PDB entry 7N4E | electron microscopy, 3.80 A resolution | chains C and D of the 9 polymer chains in the assembly

== Chain C ==
Protein: DNA-directed RNA polymerase subunit beta
Source organism: Escherichia coli
Notes: EC 2.7.7.6
Reference sequence: P0A8V4 (RPOB_ECO57); residue numbers follow UniProt; this construct covers 1-1342
Amino-acid sequence (1342 residues; row label = number of the first residue in the row):
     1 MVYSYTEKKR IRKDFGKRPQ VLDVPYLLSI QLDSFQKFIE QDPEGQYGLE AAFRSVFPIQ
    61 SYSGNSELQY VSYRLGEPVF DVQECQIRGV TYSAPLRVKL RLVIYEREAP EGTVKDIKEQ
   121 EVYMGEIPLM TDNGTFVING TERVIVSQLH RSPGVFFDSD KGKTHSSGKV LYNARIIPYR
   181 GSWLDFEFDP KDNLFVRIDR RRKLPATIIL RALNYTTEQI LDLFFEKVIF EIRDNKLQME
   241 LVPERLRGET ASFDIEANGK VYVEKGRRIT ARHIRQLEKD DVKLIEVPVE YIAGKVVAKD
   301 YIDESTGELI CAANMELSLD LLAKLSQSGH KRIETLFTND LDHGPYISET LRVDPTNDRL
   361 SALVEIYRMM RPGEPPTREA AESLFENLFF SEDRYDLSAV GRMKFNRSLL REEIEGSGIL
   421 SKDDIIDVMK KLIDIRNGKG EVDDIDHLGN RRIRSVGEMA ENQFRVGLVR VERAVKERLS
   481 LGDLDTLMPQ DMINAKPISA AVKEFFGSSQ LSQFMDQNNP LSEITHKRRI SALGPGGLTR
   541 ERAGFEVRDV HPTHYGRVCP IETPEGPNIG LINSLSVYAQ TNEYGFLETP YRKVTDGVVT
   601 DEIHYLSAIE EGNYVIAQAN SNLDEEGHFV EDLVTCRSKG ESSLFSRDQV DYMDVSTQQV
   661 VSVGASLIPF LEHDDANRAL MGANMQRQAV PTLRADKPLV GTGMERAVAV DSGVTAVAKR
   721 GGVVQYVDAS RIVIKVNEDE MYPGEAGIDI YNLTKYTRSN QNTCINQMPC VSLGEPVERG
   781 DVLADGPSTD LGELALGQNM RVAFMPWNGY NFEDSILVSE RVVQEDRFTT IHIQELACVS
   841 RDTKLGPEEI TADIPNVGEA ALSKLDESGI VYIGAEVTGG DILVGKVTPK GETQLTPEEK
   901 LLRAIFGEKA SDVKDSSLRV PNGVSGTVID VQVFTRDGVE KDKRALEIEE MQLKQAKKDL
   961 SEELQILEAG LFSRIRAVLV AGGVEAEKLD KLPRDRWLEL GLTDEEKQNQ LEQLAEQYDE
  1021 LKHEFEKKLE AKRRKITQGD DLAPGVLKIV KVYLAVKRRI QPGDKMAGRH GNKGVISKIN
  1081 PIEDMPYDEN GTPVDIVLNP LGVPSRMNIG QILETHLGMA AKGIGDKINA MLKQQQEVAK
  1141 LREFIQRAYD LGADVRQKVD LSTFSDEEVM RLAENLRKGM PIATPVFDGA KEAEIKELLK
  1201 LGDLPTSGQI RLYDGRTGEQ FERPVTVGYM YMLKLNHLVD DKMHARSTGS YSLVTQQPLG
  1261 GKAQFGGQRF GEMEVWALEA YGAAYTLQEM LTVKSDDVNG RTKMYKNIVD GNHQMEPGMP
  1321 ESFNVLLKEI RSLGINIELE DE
Not modelled in the structure: 1-2
UniProt features mapped onto this chain:
  - modified residue (N6-acetyllysine): Lys1022, Lys1200

== Chain D ==
Protein: DNA-directed RNA polymerase subunit beta'
Source organism: Escherichia coli
Notes: EC 2.7.7.6
Reference sequence: A0A4S1NBU2 (A0A4S1NBU2_ECOLX); residue numbers follow UniProt; this construct covers 1-1407
Amino-acid sequence (1407 residues; numbered 1 to 1407; the number before each row is that of its first residue):
     1 MKDLLKFLKA QTKTEEFDAI KIALASPDMI RSWSFGEVKK PETINYRTFK PERDGLFCAR
    61 IFGPVKDYEC LCGKYKRLKH RGVICEKCGV EVTQTKVRRE RMGHIELASP TAHIWFLKSL
   121 PSRIGLLLDM PLRDIERVLY FESYVVIEGG MTNLERQQIL TEEQYLDALE EFGDEFDAKM
   181 GAEAIQALLK SMDLEQECEQ LREELNETNS ETKRKKLTKR IKLLEAFVQS GNKPEWMILT
   241 VLPVLPPDLR PLVPLDGGRF ATSDLNDLYR RVINRNNRLK RLLDLAAPDI IVRNEKRMLQ
   301 EAVDALLDNG RRGRAITGSN KRPLKSLADM IKGKQGRFRQ NLLGKRVDYS GRSVITVGPY
   361 LRLHQCGLPK KMALELFKPF IYGKLELRGL ATTIKAAKKM VEREEAVVWD ILDEVIREHP
   421 VLLNRAPTLH RLGIQAFEPV LIEGKAIQLH PLVCAAYNAD FDGDQMAVHV PLTLEAQLEA
   481 RALMMSTNNI LSPANGEPII VPSQDVVLGL YYMTRDCVNA KGEGMVLTGP KEAERLYRSG
   541 LASLHARVKV RITEYEKDAN GELVAKTSLK DTTVGRAILW MIVPKGLPYS IVNQALGKKA
   601 ISKMLNTCYR ILGLKPTVIF ADQIMYTGFA YAARSGASVG IDDMVIPEKK HEIISEAEAE
   661 VAEIQEQFQS GLVTAGERYN KVIDIWAAAN DRVSKAMMDN LQTETVINRD GQEEKQVSFN
   721 SIYMMADSGA RGSAAQIRQL AGMRGLMAKP DGSIIETPIT ANFREGLNVL QYFISTHGAR
   781 KGLADTALKT ANSGYLTRRL VDVAQDLVVT EDDCGTHEGI MMTPVIEGGD VKEPLRDRVL
   841 GRVTAEDVLK PGTADILVPR NTLLHEQWCD LLEENSVDAV KVRSVVSCDT DFGVCAHCYG
   901 RDLARGHIIN KGEAIGVIAA QSIGEPGTQL TMRTFHIGGA ASRAAAESSI QVKNKGSIKL
   961 SNVKSVVNSS GKLVITSRNT ELKLIDEFGR TKESYKVPYG AVLAKGDGEQ VAGGETVANW
  1021 DPHTMPVITE VSGFVRFTDM IDGQTITRQT DELTGLSSLV VLDSAERTAG GKDLRPALKI
  1081 VDAQGNDVLI PGTDMPAQYF LPGKAIVQLE DGVQISSGDT LARIPQESGG TKDITGGLPR
  1141 VADLFEARRP KEPAILAEIS GIVSFGKETK GKRRLVITPV DGSDPYEEMI PKWRQLNVFE
  1201 GERVERGDVI SDGPEAPHDI LRLRGVHAVT RYIVNEVQDV YRLQGVKIND KHIEVIVRQM
  1261 LRKATIVNAG SSDFLEGEQV EYSRVKIANR ELEANGKVGA TYSRDLLGIT KASLATESFI
  1321 SAASFQETTR VLTEAAVAGK RDELRGLKEN VIVGRLIPAG TGYAYHQDRM RRRAAGEAPA
  1381 APQVTAEDAS ASLAELLNAG LGGSDNE
Not modelled in the structure: 1-14, 931-956, 1127-1135, 1377-1407
Sequence notes: conflict Val1384 (Met in A0A4S1NBU2)
Metal / ion sites: Zn2+ site 1: Leu71, Cys72, Gly73; Mg2+: Asp460, Asp462, Asp464 (shared with 1 residue of chain R); Zn2+ site 2: Ser884, Cys898

== How chain C and chain D interact ==
Residue-residue contacts (272; chain C residue first):
  His165(C) - Lys1151(D)
  Phe545(C) - Ala784(D)  hydrophobic
  Phe545(C) - Asp785(D)
  Phe545(C) - Leu788(D)  hydrophobic
  Arg548(C) - Arg780(D)  hydrogen bond (backbone-side chain)
  Asp549(C) - Pro750(D)
  Val550(C) - Phe773(D)  hydrophobic
  Val550(C) - His777(D)
  Val550(C) - Arg780(D)
  Tyr555(C) - Val769(D)
  Tyr555(C) - Leu770(D)
  Pro560(C) - Arg780(D)  hydrogen bond (backbone-side chain)
  Ile561(C) - Tyr772(D)
  Ile561(C) - Thr776(D)
  Thr563(C) - Arg780(D)
  Ile569(C) - Arg780(D)
  Ile569(C) - Leu783(D)  hydrophobic
  Ile569(C) - Ala784(D)
  Gln618(C) - Leu770(D)
  Ser642(C) - Leu770(D)
  Val660(C) - Val769(D)  hydrophobic
  Glu672(C) - Gly766(D)
  Glu672(C) - Leu767(D)  hydrogen bond (backbone-backbone)
  His673(C) - Phe763(D)
  His673(C) - Arg764(D)  hydrogen bond (side chain-backbone)
  His673(C) - Gly766(D)
  Asp674(C) - Phe763(D)
  Asp674(C) - Tyr772(D)
  Asp675(C) - Arg744(D)  salt bridge
  Asp675(C) - Phe763(D)
  Ala676(C) - Tyr772(D)
  Ala676(C) - Ala779(D)  hydrophobic
  Asn677(C) - Ala779(D)
  Asn677(C) - Leu783(D)
  Ala679(C) - Tyr772(D)
  Leu680(C) - Leu783(D)  hydrophobic
  Phe804(C) - Ser638(D)  hydrogen bond (backbone-side chain)
  Pro806(C) - Ala632(D)
  Pro806(C) - Ala633(D)
  Pro806(C) - Ala637(D)
  Asn808(C) - Pro359(D)
  Asn808(C) - Ala633(D)
  Gly809(C) - Val357(D)
  Tyr810(C) - Val357(D)
  Tyr810(C) - Pro359(D)  hydrophobic
  Phe812(C) - Pro451(D)
  Phe812(C) - Phe461(D)  hydrophobic
  Phe812(C) - Ser503(D)
  Phe812(C) - Gln504(D)  hydrogen bond (backbone-side chain)
  Phe812(C) - Asp505(D)
  Phe812(C) - Phe629(D)  hydrophobic
  Glu813(C) - Ala459(D)
  Glu813(C) - Asp460(D)
  Glu813(C) - Phe461(D)  hydrogen bond (backbone-backbone)
  Glu813(C) - Gln504(D)  hydrogen bond
  Asp814(C) - Phe461(D)
  Ser815(C) - Phe461(D)
  Arg841(C) - Asp256(D)  salt bridge
  Thr893(C) - Lys66(D)
  Lys1065(C) - Asp462(D)
  Lys1073(C) - Asp462(D)
  Val1075(C) - Phe461(D)
  Ile1076(C) - Thr356(D)
  Ser1077(C) - Val357(D)
  Pro1100(C) - Ala637(D)
  Pro1100(C) - Val639(D)  hydrophobic
  Leu1101(C) - Gln504(D)
  Leu1101(C) - Met725(D)  hydrophobic
  Leu1101(C) - Arg731(D)
  Val1103(C) - Val639(D)  hydrophobic
  Ser1105(C) - Arg731(D)  hydrogen bond
  Arg1106(C) - Arg731(D)
  Met1107(C) - Gln736(D)
  Met1107(C) - Gln739(D)
  Met1107(C) - Leu740(D)  hydrophobic
  Met1107(C) - Phe763(D)  hydrophobic
  Ile1109(C) - Ile641(D)  hydrophobic
  Ile1109(C) - Met644(D)  hydrophobic
  Ile1109(C) - Leu740(D)  hydrophobic
  Ile1112(C) - Val639(D)  hydrophobic
  His1116(C) - Ile641(D)
  Phe1187(C) - Leu767(D)
  Phe1187(C) - Asn768(D)
  Phe1187(C) - Tyr772(D)  hydrophobic
  Glu1192(C) - Arg764(D)  salt bridge
  Glu1222(C) - Tyr512(D)  hydrogen bond
  Glu1222(C) - Tyr537(D)
  Glu1222(C) - Ser635(D)
  Arg1223(C) - Ser635(D)
  Arg1223(C) - Gly636(D)
  Arg1223(C) - Phe719(D)  hydrogen bond (side chain-backbone)
  Arg1223(C) - Ser721(D)  hydrogen bond
  Arg1223(C) - Met724(D)
  Pro1224(C) - Ser638(D)
  Thr1226(C) - Ser638(D)  hydrogen bond (backbone-side chain)
  Thr1226(C) - Val639(D)  hydrogen bond (side chain-backbone)
  Thr1226(C) - Gly640(D)
  Val1239(C) - Lys445(D)
  Asp1240(C) - Lys445(D)
  Lys1242(C) - Val354(D)
  Lys1242(C) - Gln465(D)
  Met1243(C) - Arg352(D)
  Met1243(C) - Ser353(D)
  Met1243(C) - Lys445(D)
  His1244(C) - Gly351(D)
  His1244(C) - Arg352(D)  hydrogen bond (backbone-backbone)
  Ala1245(C) - Met372(D)  hydrophobic
  Ala1245(C) - Glu375(D)
  Arg1246(C) - Asp348(D)  salt bridge
  Arg1246(C) - Tyr349(D)
  Arg1246(C) - Ser350(D)  hydrogen bond (backbone-backbone)
  Arg1246(C) - Leu376(D)
  Ser1247(C) - Asp348(D)
  Ser1247(C) - Tyr349(D)  hydrogen bond (backbone-backbone)
  Ser1247(C) - Glu375(D)
  Ser1247(C) - Lys378(D)
  Tyr1251(C) - Asp348(D)  hydrogen bond
  Leu1253(C) - Arg99(D)  hydrogen bond (backbone-side chain)
  Val1254(C) - Arg99(D)  hydrogen bond (backbone-side chain)
  Val1254(C) - Leu249(D)
  Val1254(C) - Pro251(D)
  Thr1255(C) - Arg337(D)
  Thr1255(C) - Asn341(D)
  Gln1256(C) - Arg99(D)
  Gln1257(C) - Asn341(D)  hydrogen bond
  Pro1258(C) - Arg346(D)
  Leu1259(C) - Arg346(D)
  Gly1260(C) - Arg346(D)
  Gly1267(C) - Arg346(D)  hydrogen bond (backbone-side chain)
  Gly1267(C) - Val347(D)
  Gly1267(C) - Ser350(D)
  Gln1268(C) - Arg346(D)
  Gln1268(C) - Val347(D)  hydrogen bond (backbone-backbone)
  Gln1268(C) - Ser350(D)  hydrogen bond (backbone-side chain)
  Gln1268(C) - Gly351(D)
  Gln1268(C) - Arg352(D)  hydrogen bond
  Arg1269(C) - Arg339(D)
  Arg1269(C) - Gln340(D)  hydrogen bond (side chain-backbone)
  Arg1269(C) - Gly344(D)  hydrogen bond (side chain-backbone)
  Arg1269(C) - Lys345(D)
  Arg1269(C) - Arg346(D)
  Phe1270(C) - Gly344(D)
  Phe1270(C) - Lys345(D)  hydrogen bond (backbone-backbone)
  Phe1270(C) - Val347(D)  hydrophobic
  Phe1270(C) - His469(D)
  Glu1272(C) - Leu343(D)
  Glu1272(C) - Arg798(D)  salt bridge
  Met1273(C) - Thr428(D)
  Glu1274(C) - Asn424(D)
  Glu1274(C) - Ala426(D)
  Glu1274(C) - Thr428(D)
  Val1275(C) - Leu343(D)
  Trp1276(C) - Arg798(D)
  Trp1276(C) - Val801(D)
  Trp1276(C) - Val917(D)
  Trp1276(C) - Gln921(D)  hydrogen bond (backbone-side chain)
  Ala1277(C) - Thr428(D)
  Ala1277(C) - Gln921(D)
  Leu1278(C) - Met484(D)  hydrophobic
  Glu1279(C) - Val917(D)
  Glu1279(C) - Leu1347(D)
  Ala1280(C) - Val917(D)  hydrophobic
  Ala1280(C) - Gln921(D)
  Tyr1281(C) - Arg431(D)  hydrogen bond (side chain-backbone)
  Tyr1281(C) - Leu432(D)
  Tyr1281(C) - Ile434(D)  hydrogen bond (side chain-backbone)
  Tyr1281(C) - Met484(D)  hydrophobic
  Gly1282(C) - Gly1360(D)
  Gly1282(C) - Thr1361(D)
  Ala1283(C) - Glu479(D)
  Ala1283(C) - Met484(D)  hydrophobic
  Ala1284(C) - Glu479(D)  hydrogen bond (backbone-side chain)
  Ala1284(C) - Leu1356(D)  hydrophobic
  Ala1284(C) - Thr1361(D)
  Ala1284(C) - Gly1362(D)
  Tyr1285(C) - Glu475(D)
  Tyr1285(C) - Glu479(D)  hydrogen bond (backbone-side chain)
  Tyr1285(C) - Thr1361(D)
  Thr1286(C) - Leu422(D)
  Thr1286(C) - Glu479(D)  hydrogen bond
  Gln1288(C) - Leu1356(D)
  Glu1289(C) - Val470(D)
  Glu1289(C) - Pro471(D)
  Glu1289(C) - Leu472(D)  hydrogen bond (side chain-backbone)
  Glu1289(C) - Thr473(D)
  Glu1289(C) - Ala476(D)
  Met1290(C) - Val347(D)
  Met1290(C) - His469(D)
  Leu1291(C) - Leu343(D)
  Leu1291(C) - Lys345(D)  hydrogen bond (backbone-side chain)
  Leu1291(C) - Val1351(D)
  Lys1294(C) - Arg346(D)
  Lys1294(C) - Val347(D)
  Lys1294(C) - Asp348(D)  hydrogen bond (backbone-backbone)
  Lys1294(C) - Tyr349(D)
  Lys1294(C) - Val470(D)  hydrogen bond (side chain-backbone)
  Lys1294(C) - Leu472(D)
  Ser1295(C) - Lys345(D)
  Ser1295(C) - Arg346(D)
  Asp1296(C) - Lys345(D)  salt bridge
  Met1304(C) - Leu472(D)  hydrophobic
  Tyr1305(C) - Tyr382(D)
  Tyr1305(C) - Ile394(D)
  Tyr1305(C) - Lys398(D)  hydrogen bond
  Ile1308(C) - Pro379(D)  hydrophobic
  Ile1308(C) - Phe380(D)  hydrophobic
  Val1309(C) - Pro379(D)
  Val1309(C) - Gly383(D)
  His1313(C) - Phe380(D)
  His1313(C) - Leu472(D)
  His1313(C) - Thr473(D)
  His1313(C) - Leu474(D)  hydrogen bond (backbone-backbone)
  Gln1314(C) - Thr473(D)
  Met1315(C) - Thr473(D)
  Met1319(C) - Phe17(D)  hydrophobic
  Pro1320(C) - Lys345(D)
  Pro1320(C) - Val1353(D)
  Glu1321(C) - Arg99(D)  salt bridge
  Ser1322(C) - Asn341(D)
  Phe1323(C) - Leu342(D)
  Val1325(C) - Arg99(D)
  Val1325(C) - Leu249(D)  hydrophobic
  Val1325(C) - Arg337(D)
  Leu1326(C) - Arg337(D)
  Leu1326(C) - Phe338(D)  hydrophobic
  Leu1326(C) - Leu342(D)  hydrophobic
  Lys1328(C) - Glu100(D)
  Lys1328(C) - Met102(D)
  Lys1328(C) - Leu245(D)
  Lys1328(C) - Leu249(D)
  Glu1329(C) - Leu245(D)
  Glu1329(C) - Met330(D)
  Glu1329(C) - Ile331(D)
  Glu1329(C) - Arg337(D)  salt bridge
  Ile1330(C) - Leu1332(D)  hydrophobic
  Arg1331(C) - Trp33(D)
  Arg1331(C) - Met102(D)
  Arg1331(C) - Pro243(D)
  Ser1332(C) - Met102(D)
  Ser1332(C) - Leu245(D)
  Ser1332(C) - Leu327(D)
  Leu1333(C) - His113(D)  hydrogen bond (backbone-side chain)
  Leu1333(C) - Trp115(D)  hydrophobic
  Leu1333(C) - Leu327(D)  hydrophobic
  Leu1333(C) - Ala328(D)
  Leu1333(C) - Ile331(D)  hydrophobic
  Gly1334(C) - Ala25(D)
  Ile1335(C) - Ile22(D)  hydrophobic
  Ile1335(C) - Ala23(D)
  Ile1335(C) - Trp115(D)  hydrophobic
  Ile1335(C) - Ala1336(D)  hydrophobic
  Asn1336(C) - Ile22(D)
  Asn1336(C) - Ala23(D)  hydrogen bond (backbone-backbone)
  Asn1336(C) - Leu24(D)
  Asn1336(C) - Ala25(D)
  Asn1336(C) - Met29(D)
  Asn1336(C) - Trp33(D)
  Ile1337(C) - Lys21(D)
  Ile1337(C) - Ile22(D)  hydrophobic
  Glu1338(C) - Ile20(D)
  Glu1338(C) - Lys21(D)  hydrogen bond (backbone-backbone)
  Leu1339(C) - Ala19(D)
  Glu1340(C) - Phe17(D)
  Glu1340(C) - Asp18(D)
  Glu1340(C) - Ala19(D)  hydrogen bond (backbone-backbone)
  Glu1340(C) - Ile20(D)
  Glu1340(C) - Lys21(D)
  Asp1341(C) - Phe17(D)
  Glu1342(C) - Glu16(D)
  Glu1342(C) - Phe17(D)
  Glu1342(C) - Asp18(D)
  Glu1342(C) - Ala19(D)
Other interface residues (no listed pair), chain C (149 interface residues in all): His551, Pro552, His554, Gly570, Asn573, Asn620, Thr657, Leu671, Met805, Trp807, Asn811, Lys844, Gln1061, Pro1062, Gly1063, Pro1104, Leu1113, Gln1209, Glu1219, Phe1221, Val1225, Thr1248, Gly1271, Leu1287, Thr1292
Other interface residues (no listed pair), chain D (177 interface residues in all): Phe49, Phe116, Val244, Pro246, Val253, Gly257, Tyr269, Leu307, Ile355, Lys371, Pro427, Gly433, Ala446, Cys454, Gly463, Ala467, Gln477, Leu483, Asn489, Leu508, Leu544, Ala630, Arg634, Asp643, Ile722, Ala730, Glu765, Ser775, Gln805, Ala914, Ile918, Arg1341, Lys1348, Ile1352, Gly1354, Arg1355, Ile1357, Ala1359

== Overview ==
149 residues of chain C and 177 residues of chain D are in contact; the contacts include 44 hydrogen bonds and
8 salt bridges. Among the polar pairs are Asp675(C)-Arg744(D), Arg841(C)-Asp256(D) and Glu1192(C)-Arg764(D).
The Zn2+ site 1 is built by Leu71(D), Cys72(D) and Gly73(D).
Chain C is DNA-directed RNA polymerase subunit beta and chain D is DNA-directed RNA polymerase subunit beta',
both from Escherichia coli; the structure, Escherichia coli sigma 70-dependent paused transcription elongation
complex, was determined by electron microscopy.
